Entry 3GNE (X-ray diffraction, 1.20 A resolution); this record covers chain A.

== Chain A ==
Protein: Val-1
Organism: Chlorella virus
Notes: EC 4.2.2.3; fragment: C-terminal domain, residues 106-349
UniProt: Q9DTZ2 (Q9DTZ2_9PHYC); residues 1-244 here correspond to UniProt positions 106-349 (UniProt number = residue number + 105)
Sequence (252 residues; each row starts with the number of its first residue):
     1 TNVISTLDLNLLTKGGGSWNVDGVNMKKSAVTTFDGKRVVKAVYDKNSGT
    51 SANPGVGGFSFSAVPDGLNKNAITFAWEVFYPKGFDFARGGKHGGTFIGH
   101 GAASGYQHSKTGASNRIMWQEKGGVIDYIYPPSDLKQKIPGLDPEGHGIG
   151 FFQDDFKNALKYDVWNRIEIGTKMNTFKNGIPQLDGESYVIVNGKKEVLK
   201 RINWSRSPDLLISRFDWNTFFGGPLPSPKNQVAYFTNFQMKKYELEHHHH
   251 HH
Disordered / not traced: 1, 245-252
Sequence notes: expression tag (245-252)
Ligand contacts: citrate anion (FLC): Thr50, Lys92, Ser104, Gly105, Tyr106, Arg116, Tyr128, Tyr130, His147, Gly148, Phe220, Gly222, Gly223, Pro224

== In short ==
Ligands of chain A: citrate anion.
Chain A is Val-1 (Chlorella virus); the structure, Crystal structure of alginate lyase vAL-1 from Chlorella
virus, was determined by X-ray diffraction, deposited together with 3A0N and 3IM0.
